Entry 8BFL (electron microscopy, 4.10 A resolution (low resolution: residue-level contacts below are approximate; hydrogen-bond / salt-bridge calls are withheld)); this record covers chains A and P of the 42 polymer chains in the assembly.

# Chain A (and P)
Name: Major head protein
Organism: Klebsiella phage vB_KpM_FBKp24
Notes: chain P of this document is another copy of the same molecule, construct and numbering; everything in this record applies to it too
UniProt: A0A7U0GBA8 (A0A7U0GBA8_9CAUD); residues 28-597 here correspond to UniProt positions 193-762 (UniProt number = residue number + 165)
Sequence (570 residues; each row starts with the number of its first residue):
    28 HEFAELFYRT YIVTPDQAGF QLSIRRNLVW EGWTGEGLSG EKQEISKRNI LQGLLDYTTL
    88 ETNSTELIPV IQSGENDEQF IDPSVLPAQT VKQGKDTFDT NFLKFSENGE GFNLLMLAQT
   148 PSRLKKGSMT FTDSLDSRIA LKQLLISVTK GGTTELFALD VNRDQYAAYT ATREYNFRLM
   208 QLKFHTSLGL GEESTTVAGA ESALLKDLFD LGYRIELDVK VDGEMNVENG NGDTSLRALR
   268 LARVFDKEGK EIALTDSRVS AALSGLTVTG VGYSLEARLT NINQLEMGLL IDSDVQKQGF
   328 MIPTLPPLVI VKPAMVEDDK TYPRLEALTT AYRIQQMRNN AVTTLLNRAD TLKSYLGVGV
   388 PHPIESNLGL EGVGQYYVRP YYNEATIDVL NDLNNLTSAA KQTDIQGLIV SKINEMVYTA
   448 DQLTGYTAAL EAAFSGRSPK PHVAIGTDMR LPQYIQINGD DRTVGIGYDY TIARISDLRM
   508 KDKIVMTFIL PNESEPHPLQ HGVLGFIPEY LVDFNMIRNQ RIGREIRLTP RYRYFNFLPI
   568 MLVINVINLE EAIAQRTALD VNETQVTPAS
From the paper describing this entry:
  - self-association interface (contacts with another copy of this molecule); pairs are residue here / residue on that copy: K380-E220, E398-R190, R477-E442 (salt bridge), R554-E313, R583-D419, R583-D587, E201, K210, K247, D249, E251, D260, R264, R264, Q582

# Chain A / chain P interface
Pairs across the interface (26):
  W57(A) with F158(P)
  G59(A) with F158(P)
  W60(A) with F158(P)
  G62(A) with S155(P)
  L65(A) with Q99(P); E102(P); M143(P); Q146(P)
  S66(A) with E102(P); N103(P); Q106(P); M143(P)
  G67(A) with N140(P); M143(P)
  E68(A) with E137(P); M143(P)
  Q70(A) with N258(P)
  E71(A) with N256(P); N258(P)
  L317(A) with F158(P)
  V322(A) with F204(P)
  Q323(A) with Y202(P); N203(P)
  K324(A) with R200(P); Y202(P); F204(P)
Interface residues without a listed pair, chain A (19 interface residues in all): T61, G64, I72, S320, D321
Interface residues without a listed pair, chain P (24 interface residues in all): F139, L144, M156, T157, T199, E201, E255, G259

# Overview
The interface between chain A and chain P involves 19 residues on one side and 24 on the other. From the
paper: a self-association interface involving E201(A), K210(A) and K247(A) among others.
Both chains are Major head protein (Klebsiella phage vB_KpM_FBKp24). Entry 8BFL (Jumbo Phage phi-kp24 empty
capsid hexamers) was determined by electron microscopy together with 8AU1 and 8BFK from the same study.
